PDB entry 9M1A | X-ray diffraction, 1.78 A resolution | chains A and C

[Chain A]
Protein: Vitamin D3 receptor
From: Rattus norvegicus
UniProtKB: P13053 (VDR_RAT); numbering as in UniProt; present here: 116-159, 207-423
Amino-acid sequence (271 residues; numbered 106 to 423; 47 numbers in that range are skipped by the numbering (no residue carries them; nothing is unmodelled there); the number before each row is that of its first residue):
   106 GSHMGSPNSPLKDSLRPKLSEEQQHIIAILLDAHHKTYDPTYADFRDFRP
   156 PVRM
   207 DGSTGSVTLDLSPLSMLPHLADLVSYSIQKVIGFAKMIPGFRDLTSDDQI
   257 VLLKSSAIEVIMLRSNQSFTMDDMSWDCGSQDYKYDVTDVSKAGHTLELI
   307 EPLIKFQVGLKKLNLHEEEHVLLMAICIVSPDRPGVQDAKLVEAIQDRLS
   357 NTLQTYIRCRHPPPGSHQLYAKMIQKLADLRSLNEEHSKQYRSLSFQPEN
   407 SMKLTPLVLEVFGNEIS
Not modelled in the structure: 106-122, 207-217, 421-423
Construct notes: expression tag (106-115)
Small-molecule neighbours: A1L78 ((4S)-5-[4-[diethyl-[4-(2-ethyl-2-oxidanyl-butoxy)-3-methyl-phenyl]silyl]-2-methyl-phenoxy]-4-oxidanyl-pentanoic acid): Thr142, Tyr143, Tyr147, Phe150, Leu223, Leu226, Ala227, Leu229, Val230, Tyr232, Ser233, Lys236, Ile264, Ile267, Met268, Arg270, Ser271, Trp282, Tyr291, Val296, Ala299, His301, Leu309, His393, Tyr397, Leu400, Leu410, Phe418
Curated features (UniProtKB/Swiss-Prot):
  - region: Lys242 to Lys260 (Interaction with coactivator LXXLL motif)
  - motif: Pro412 to Asn420 (9aaTAD)
  - binding site (calcitriol): Tyr143, Ser233, Arg270, Ser274, His301, His393

[Chain C]
Protein: Mediator of RNA polymerase II transcription subunit 1
UniProtKB: Q15648 (MED1_HUMAN); residues 625-637 here correspond to UniProt positions 640-652 (UniProt number = residue number + 15)
Amino-acid sequence (13 residues; each row starts with the number of its first residue):
   625 KNHPMLMNLLKDN
Not modelled in the structure: 636-637
Curated features (UniProtKB/Swiss-Prot):
  - motif: Leu630 to Leu634 (LXXLL motif 2)

[Chain A / chain C interface]
Pairs across the interface (23; chain A residue first):
  Ile238(A) with Leu630(C), hydrophobic; Leu633(C), hydrophobic
  Lys242(A) with Leu633(C), hydrogen bond (side chain-backbone); Leu634(C)
  Phe247(A) with Leu634(C), hydrophobic
  Arg248(A) with Leu634(C), hydrogen bond (side chain-backbone)
  Ser252(A) with Met631(C)
  Gln255(A) with Leu634(C)
  Ile256(A) with His627(C); Leu630(C), hydrophobic; Met631(C), hydrophobic; Leu634(C), hydrophobic
  Leu259(A) with Leu630(C), hydrophobic; Leu634(C), hydrophobic
  Lys260(A) with Lys625(C); His627(C), hydrogen bond
  Pro412(A) with Met629(C)
  Leu413(A) with Met629(C)
  Glu416(A) with Lys625(C), hydrogen bond (backbone-side chain); His627(C); Pro628(C); Met629(C), hydrogen bond (side chain-backbone); Leu630(C), hydrogen bond (side chain-backbone)
Interface residues without a listed pair, chain A (14 interface residues in all): Gln235, Leu415
Interface residues without a listed pair, chain C (10 interface residues in all): Asn626, Lys635

[Overview]
The interface between chain A and chain C involves 14 residues on one side and 10 on the other, with 6
hydrogen bonds. Among the polar pairs are Lys242(A)-Leu633(C), Arg248(A)-Leu634(C) and Lys260(A)-His627(C).
Ligands of chain A: compound A1L78.
Chain A is Vitamin D3 receptor (Rattus norvegicus) and chain C is Mediator of RNA polymerase II transcription
subunit 1; the structure, Vitamin D receptor complex with a diethyldiphenylsilane derivative, was determined
by X-ray diffraction, deposited together with 9M10, 9M11, 9M12, 9M13, 9M14, 9M15 and 7 further entries.
